6Z74 - chains A and B of the 4 polymer chains in the assembly; structure by X-ray diffraction, 2.00 A resolution.

Chain A (and B):
Name: Transcriptional regulator, GntR family
Organism: Agrobacterium fabrum (strain C58 / ATCC 33970)
Notes: chain B of this document is another copy of the same molecule, construct and numbering; everything in this record applies to it too
UniProtKB: A9CJ36 (A9CJ36_AGRFC); residues 1-244 here = UniProt positions 1-244
Chain sequence (250 residues; row label = number of the first residue in the row):
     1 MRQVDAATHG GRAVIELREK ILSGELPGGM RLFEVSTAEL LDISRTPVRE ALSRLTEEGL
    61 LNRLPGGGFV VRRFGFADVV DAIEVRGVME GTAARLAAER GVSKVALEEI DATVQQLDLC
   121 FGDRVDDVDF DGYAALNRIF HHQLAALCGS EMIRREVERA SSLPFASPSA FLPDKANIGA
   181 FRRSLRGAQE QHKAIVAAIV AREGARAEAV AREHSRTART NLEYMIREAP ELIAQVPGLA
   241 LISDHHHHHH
Disordered / not traced: 1-7, 245-250 (chain B: 1-7, 246-250)
Construct notes: expression tag (245-250)
Bound ions: Zn2+: Asn-137, His-141, His-192, His-214 (together with citric acid)
What the authors report for this chain:
  - self-association interface (contacts with another copy of this molecule); pairs are residue here / residue on that copy: Ser-53/Glu-57 (hydrogen bond), Glu-57/Arg-63 (salt bridge), Asn-62/Arg-155 (hydrogen bond), Arg-72, Asp-81, Glu-84, Arg-95, Arg-100, Asp-123, Ser-150, Arg-155, Glu-156, Arg-183, Glu-203, Glu-208, Arg-212
  - conformationally variable residues (loop rearrangement): Leu-64 to Gly-67, Leu-119 to Phe-130, Ser-169 to Ser-184, Met-225 to Asp-244
  - binding site for citric acid: Arg-86, Tyr-133, Asn-137, His-141, Ser-169, Lys-175, Arg-183, His-214, Asn-221
  - Zn2+ coordination: Asn-137, His-141, His-192, His-214
  - specificity-determining residues: Arg-45
  - mutagenesis - H141A/H192A/H214A: decreased stability

Interface between chain A and chain B:
Contacting residue pairs (47; chain A residue first):
  Arg-49(A) with Arg-49(B)
  Glu-50(A) with Arg-63(B)
  Ser-53(A) with Ser-53(B); Arg-63(B)
  Arg-54(A) with Arg-63(B)
  Thr-56(A) with Glu-57(B)
  Glu-57(A) with Ser-53(B), hydrogen bond; Thr-56(B); Glu-57(B); Arg-63(B), salt bridge
  Asn-62(A) with Arg-155(B), hydrogen bond
  Arg-63(A) with Glu-50(B); Ser-53(B), hydrogen bond; Arg-54(B)
  Arg-72(A) with Met-152(B); Arg-155(B)
  Asp-78(A) with Met-152(B)
  Asp-81(A) with Arg-100(B), salt bridge; Ser-150(B), hydrogen bond; Met-152(B); Ile-153(B)
  Ala-82(A) with Met-152(B)
  Glu-84(A) with Arg-95(B), salt bridge
  Val-85(A) with Met-89(B), hydrophobic; Ile-153(B), hydrophobic
  Val-88(A) with Val-88(B), hydrophobic; Thr-92(B); Arg-95(B)
  Thr-92(A) with Val-88(B)
  Arg-95(A) with Glu-84(B), salt bridge; Val-88(B); Arg-212(B)
  Arg-100(A) with Asp-81(B), salt bridge
  Ser-150(A) with Asp-81(B), hydrogen bond
  Met-152(A) with Asp-78(B); Asp-81(B); Ala-82(B), hydrophobic
  Ile-153(A) with Val-85(B), hydrophobic
  Arg-155(A) with Gly-59(B); Asn-62(B), hydrogen bond; Arg-72(B)
  Glu-156(A) with Arg-159(B), salt bridge
  Arg-159(A) with Arg-159(B)
  Glu-208(A) with Arg-212(B), salt bridge
  Arg-212(A) with Arg-95(B); Glu-208(B), salt bridge; Arg-212(B)
Also at the interface, not in a pair above, chain A (30 interface residues in all): Gly-59, Phe-74, Met-89, Leu-163
Also at the interface, not in a pair above, chain B (32 interface residues in all): Leu-64, Gly-67, Leu-96, Glu-156, Leu-163

Overview:
Chain A and chain B form an interface of 30 and 32 residues respectively; the contacts include 6 hydrogen
bonds and 8 salt bridges. Polar pairs include Glu-57(A)/Arg-63(B), Asp-81(A)/Arg-100(B) and
Glu-84(A)/Arg-95(B). The paper reports a binding site for citric acid at Arg-86(A), Tyr-133(A) and Asn-137(A)
among others; H141A/H192A/H214A of chain A reduce stability.
Both chains are Transcriptional regulator, GntR family (Agrobacterium fabrum (strain C58 / ATCC 33970)). Entry
6Z74 (Structure of the transcriptional repressor Atu1419 (VanR) in complex with a fortuitous citrate from
agrobacterium fabrum) was determined by X-ray diffraction, deposited together with 6ZA3, 6ZA7 and 6ZAB.
